5L2A - chains A and B of the 3 polymer chains in the assembly; structure by X-ray diffraction, 3.45 A resolution.

[Chain A (and B)]
Name: Nucleoside permease
Organism: Neisseria wadsworthii 9715
Notes: chain B of this document is another copy of the same molecule, construct and numbering; everything in this record applies to it too
Reference sequence: G4CRQ5 (G4CRQ5_9NEIS); numbering as in UniProt (aligned over 1-425)
Sequence (431 residues; numbered -5 to 425; the number before each row is that of its first residue; numbers below 1 keep their minus sign (Gly-5 is residue -5)):
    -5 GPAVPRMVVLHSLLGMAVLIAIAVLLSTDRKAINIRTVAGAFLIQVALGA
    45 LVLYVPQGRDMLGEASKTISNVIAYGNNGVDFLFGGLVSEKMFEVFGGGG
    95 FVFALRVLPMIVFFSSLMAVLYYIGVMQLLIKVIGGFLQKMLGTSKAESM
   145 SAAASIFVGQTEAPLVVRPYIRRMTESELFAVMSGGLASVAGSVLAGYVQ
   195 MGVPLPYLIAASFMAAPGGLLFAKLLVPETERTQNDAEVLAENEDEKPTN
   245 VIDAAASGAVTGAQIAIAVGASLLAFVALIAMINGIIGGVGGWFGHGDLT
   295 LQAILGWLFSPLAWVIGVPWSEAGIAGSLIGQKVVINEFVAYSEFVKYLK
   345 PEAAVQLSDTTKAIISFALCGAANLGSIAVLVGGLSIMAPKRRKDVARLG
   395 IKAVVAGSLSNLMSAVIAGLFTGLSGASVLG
Disordered / not traced: -5 to -3, 420-425 (chain B: -5 to -2, 237-239, 424-425)
Sequence notes: expression tag (-5 to 0); engineered mutation Ser149 (Asn in G4CRQ5), Ala366 (Phe in G4CRQ5)
Ligand contacts: 6ZL (2-{[(4-O-alpha-D-glucopyranosyl-beta-D-glucopyranosyl)oxy]methyl}-2-octyldecyl 4-O-alpha-D-glucopyranosyl-beta-D-glucopyranoside): Val46, Met55, Glu58, Ala59, Lys61, Thr62, Ile63, Ile203, Phe207

[Chain A / chain B interface]
Residue-residue contacts (55):
  Val89(A) - Lys85(B)
  Val89(A) - Val89(B)  hydrophobic
  Phe90(A) - Gly80(B)
  Phe90(A) - Ser83(B)
  Phe90(A) - Lys85(B)
  Phe90(A) - Met86(B)  hydrophobic
  Gly93(A) - Gly79(B)
  Gly93(A) - Gly80(B)  hydrogen bond (backbone-backbone)
  Val96(A) - Phe78(B)
  Val96(A) - Leu81(B)  hydrophobic
  Phe97(A) - Phe76(B)
  Phe97(A) - Leu77(B)  hydrogen bond (backbone-backbone)
  Ala98(A) - Leu77(B)  hydrogen bond (backbone-backbone)
  Leu102(A) - Leu77(B)  hydrophobic
  Ala262(A) - Val254(B)  hydrophobic
  Gly264(A) - Leu77(B)
  Ala265(A) - Val106(B)
  Ala265(A) - Ala253(B)
  Ala265(A) - Ala257(B)  hydrophobic
  Ser266(A) - Ala250(B)
  Ser266(A) - Ala253(B)
  Leu267(A) - Phe76(B)  hydrophobic
  Leu268(A) - Gly73(B)
  Leu268(A) - Val74(B)  hydrophobic
  Leu268(A) - Leu77(B)  hydrophobic
  Leu268(A) - Pro103(B)
  Leu268(A) - Val106(B)  hydrophobic
  Leu268(A) - Phe107(B)
  Ala269(A) - Ser110(B)
  Ala269(A) - Ala253(B)  hydrophobic
  Phe270(A) - Ile246(B)
  Phe270(A) - Ala249(B)  hydrophobic
  Phe270(A) - Ala250(B)  hydrophobic
  Val271(A) - Asn72(B)
  Val271(A) - Gly73(B)
  Val271(A) - Phe76(B)  hydrophobic
  Ala272(A) - Tyr69(B)
  Ala272(A) - Gly70(B)
  Ala272(A) - Gly73(B)
  Ala272(A) - Phe107(B)  hydrophobic
  Leu273(A) - Phe107(B)  hydrophobic
  Leu273(A) - Leu111(B)  hydrophobic
  Leu273(A) - Ala249(B)  hydrophobic
  Ala275(A) - Tyr69(B)
  Ala275(A) - Asn72(B)
  Met276(A) - Val66(B)  hydrophobic
  Met276(A) - Tyr69(B)  hydrophobic
  Gly279(A) - Tyr69(B)
  Val329(A) - Ile246(B)
  Ile330(A) - Ile246(B)
  Ser337(A) - Phe76(B)
  Leu369(A) - Asn244(B)  hydrogen bond (backbone-side chain)
  Ile372(A) - Asn244(B)
  Ala373(A) - Thr243(B)
  Ala373(A) - Asp247(B)
Also at the interface, not in a pair above, chain A (32 interface residues in all): Leu81, Met86, Gln258, Ile261, Gly370
Also at the interface, not in a pair above, chain B (33 interface residues in all): Phe90, Val114, Ile261

[Summary]
The interface between chain A and chain B involves 32 residues on one side and 33 on the other; the contacts
include 4 hydrogen bonds. Polar pairs include Leu369(A)-Asn244(B), Gly93(A)-Gly80(B) and Phe97(A)-Leu77(B).
Bound to chain A: compound 6ZL.
Both chains are Nucleoside permease (Neisseria wadsworthii 9715). Entry 5L2A (Structure of CNTnw N149S,F366A
in an outward-facing state) was determined by X-ray diffraction together with 5L24, 5L26, 5L27, 5L2B and 5U9W
from the same study.
